5VVL - chains A and J of the 10 polymer chains in the assembly; structure by X-ray diffraction, 3.31 A resolution.

# Chain A
Name: CRISPR-associated endonuclease Cas1
From: Escherichia coli (strain K12)
Notes: EC 3.1.-.-
UniProt: Q46896 (CAS1_ECOLI); residue numbers follow UniProt; this construct covers 1-305
Amino-acid sequence (308 residues; each row starts with the number of its first residue; numbers below 1 keep their minus sign (Ser-2 is residue -2)):
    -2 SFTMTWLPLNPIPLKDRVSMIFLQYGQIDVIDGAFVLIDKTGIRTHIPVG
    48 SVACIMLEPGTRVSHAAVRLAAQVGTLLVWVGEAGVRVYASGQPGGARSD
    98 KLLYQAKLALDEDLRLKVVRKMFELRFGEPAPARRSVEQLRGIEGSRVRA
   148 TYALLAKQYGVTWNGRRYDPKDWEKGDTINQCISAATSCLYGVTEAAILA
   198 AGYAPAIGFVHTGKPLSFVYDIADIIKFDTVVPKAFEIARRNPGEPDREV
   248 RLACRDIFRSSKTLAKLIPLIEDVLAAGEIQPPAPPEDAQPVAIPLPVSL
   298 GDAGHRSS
Disordered / not traced: -2 to 15, 168-169, 282-305
Differences from the reference sequence: expression tag (-2 to 0)
Bound ions: Ni2+ site 1: Lys37 (shared with 1 residue of chain H); Ni2+ site 2: His208, Asp221 (shared with DG17(J) of chain J)
From the paper describing this entry:
  - catalytic residues: Glu141 (proposed by the authors, not directly observed)
  - mutagenesis - R112E, R132A, R163A: abolished catalytic activity
  - mutagenesis - R112A, R131A, Q136A: decreased catalytic activity
  - mutagenesis - R138A: decreased catalytic activity on second-site integration
  - mutagenesis - R138A: increased catalytic activity on disintegration

# Chain J
Molecule: 58-nt DNA strand
Sequence (58 nucleotides; each row starts with the number of its first residue):
     1 CACTGGTGGTCGCCGCGGTTTATCCCCGCTGGCGCGGGGAACACTCTAAG
    51 ATATTAGA
Disordered / not traced: 21-37
Bound ions: Ni2+ site 1 near DG15 (its only coordinating residue here); Ni2+ site 2: DG17 (shared with His208(A), Asp221(A) of chain A); Ni2+ site 3 near DG50 (its only coordinating residue here); Ni2+ site 4: DA58 (shared with 2 residues of chain C; 1 residue of chain K)

# Interface between chain A and chain J
Pairs across the interface - 38 pairs, chain A then chain J:
  Tyr22(A) - DC11(J)  base contact
  Pro56(A) - DC11(J)  phosphate contact
  Pro56(A) - DG12(J)  phosphate contact
  Gly79(A) - DG12(J)  phosphate contact
  Glu80(A) - DC11(J)  sugar contact
  Glu80(A) - DG12(J)  hydrogen bond to the phosphate
  Val83(A) - DG12(J)  phosphate contact
  Arg84(A) - DG12(J)  phosphate contact
  Arg84(A) - DC13(J)  salt bridge to the phosphate
  Arg84(A) - DC14(J)  base contact
  Tyr86(A) - DG12(J)  hydrogen bond to the phosphate
  Arg138(A) - DG18(J)  salt bridge to the phosphate
  Arg163(A) - DG15(J)  hydrogen bond to the phosphate
  Arg163(A) - DC16(J)  salt bridge to the phosphate
  Tyr165(A) - DG15(J)  base contact
  Asp166(A) - DG15(J)  base contact
  Pro167(A) - DG15(J)  base contact
  Trp170(A) - DC14(J)  stacking on the base
  Trp170(A) - DG15(J)  base contact
  Ser181(A) - DG15(J)  hydrogen bond to the base
  Thr184(A) - DG15(J)  sugar contact
  Thr184(A) - DC16(J)  hydrogen bond to the phosphate
  Ser185(A) - DC14(J)  hydrogen bond to the phosphate
  Ser185(A) - DG15(J)  phosphate contact
  Tyr188(A) - DG15(J)  phosphate contact
  Tyr188(A) - DC16(J)  hydrogen bond to the phosphate
  His208(A) - DG17(J)  salt bridge to the phosphate
  His208(A) - DG18(J)  phosphate contact
  Thr209(A) - DG18(J)  hydrogen bond to the phosphate
  Thr209(A) - DT19(J)  phosphate contact
  Lys211(A) - DC16(J)  hydrogen bond to the base
  Tyr217(A) - DC16(J)  base contact
  Asp221(A) - DG17(J)  phosphate contact
  Glu242(A) - DG12(J)  base contact
  Asp244(A) - DC14(J)  hydrogen bond to the base
  Arg245(A) - DC11(J)  phosphate contact
  Arg248(A) - DC11(J)  salt bridge to the phosphate
  Arg248(A) - DG12(J)  hydrogen bond to the sugar
Also at the interface, not in a pair above, chain A (32 interface residues in all): Ile180, Ala182, Val207, Gly210, Lys224, Leu249
Also at the interface, not in a pair above, chain J (10 interface residues in all): DT10

# In short
32 residues of chain A and 10 residues of chain J are in contact; the contacts include 11 hydrogen bonds, 5
salt bridges and 1 aromatic stacking contact. Polar contacts include Ser181(A)-DG15(J), Lys211(A)-DC16(J) and
Asp244(A)-DC14(J). From the paper: the catalytic residue Glu141(A); R112E, R132A and R163A of chain A abolish
catalytic activity; 7 substitutions were tested in all.
Chain A is CRISPR-associated endonuclease Cas1 (Escherichia coli (strain K12)) and chain J is a 58-nt DNA
strand; the structure, Cas1-Cas2 bound to full-site mimic with Ni, was determined by X-ray diffraction,
deposited together with 5VVJ, 5VVK and 5WFE.
